PDB entry 7MEI | electron microscopy, 3.54 A resolution | chains O and B of the 30 polymer chains in the assembly

== Chain O ==
Molecule: 74-nt DNA strand
Sequence (74 nucleotides; each row starts with the number of its first residue; note: 1 number in that range is skipped by the numbering (no residue carries it; nothing is unmodelled there); numbers below 1 keep their minus sign (DC-65 is residue -65)):
   -65 CTACCGATAAGCACTCGGATAGTAGAGTTTTTTTTTGGTTTTTTTGCACT
   -15 ATATTTGTGGGGAAG
     1 GCACTAGTG

== Chain B ==
Protein: DNA-directed RNA polymerase subunit beta
Source organism: Saccharomyces cerevisiae
Notes: EC 2.7.7.6
UniProt: A0A6A5Q4H2 (A0A6A5Q4H2_YEASX); residue numbers follow UniProt; this construct covers 1-1224
Amino-acid sequence (1224 residues; each row starts with the number of its first residue):
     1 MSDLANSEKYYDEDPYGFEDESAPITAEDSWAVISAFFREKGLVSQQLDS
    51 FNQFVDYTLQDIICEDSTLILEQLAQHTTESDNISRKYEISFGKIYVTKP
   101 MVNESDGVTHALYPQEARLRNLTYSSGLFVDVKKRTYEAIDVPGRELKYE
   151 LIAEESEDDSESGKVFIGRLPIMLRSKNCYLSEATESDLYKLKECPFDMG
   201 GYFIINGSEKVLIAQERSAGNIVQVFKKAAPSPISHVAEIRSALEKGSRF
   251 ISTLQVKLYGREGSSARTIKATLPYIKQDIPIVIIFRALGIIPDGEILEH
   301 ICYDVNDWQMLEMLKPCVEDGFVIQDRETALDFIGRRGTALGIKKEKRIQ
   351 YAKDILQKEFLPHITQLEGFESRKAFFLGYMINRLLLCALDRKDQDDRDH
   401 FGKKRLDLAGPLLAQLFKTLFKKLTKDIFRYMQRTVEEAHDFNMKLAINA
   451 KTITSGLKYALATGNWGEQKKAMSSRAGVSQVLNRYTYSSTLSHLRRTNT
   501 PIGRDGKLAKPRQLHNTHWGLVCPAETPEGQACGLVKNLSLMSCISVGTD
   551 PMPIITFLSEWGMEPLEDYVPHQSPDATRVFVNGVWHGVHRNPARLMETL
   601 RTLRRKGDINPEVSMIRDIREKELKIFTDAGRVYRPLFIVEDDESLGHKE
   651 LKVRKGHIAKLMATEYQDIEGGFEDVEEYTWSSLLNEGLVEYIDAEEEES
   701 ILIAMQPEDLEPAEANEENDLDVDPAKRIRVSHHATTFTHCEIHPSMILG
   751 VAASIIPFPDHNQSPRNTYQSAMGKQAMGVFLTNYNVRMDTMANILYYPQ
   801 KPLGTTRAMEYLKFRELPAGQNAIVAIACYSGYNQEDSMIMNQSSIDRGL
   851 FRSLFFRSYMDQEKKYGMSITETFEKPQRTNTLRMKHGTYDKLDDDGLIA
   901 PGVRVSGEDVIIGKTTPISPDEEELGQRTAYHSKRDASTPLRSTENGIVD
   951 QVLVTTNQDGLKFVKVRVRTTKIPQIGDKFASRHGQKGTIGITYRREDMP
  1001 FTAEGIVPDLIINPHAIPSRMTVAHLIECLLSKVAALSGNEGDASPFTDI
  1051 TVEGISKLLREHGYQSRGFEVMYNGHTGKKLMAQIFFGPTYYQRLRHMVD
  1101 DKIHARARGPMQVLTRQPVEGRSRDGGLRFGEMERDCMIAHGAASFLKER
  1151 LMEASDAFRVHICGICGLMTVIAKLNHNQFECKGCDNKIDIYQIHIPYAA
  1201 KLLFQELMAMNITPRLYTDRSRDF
Not modelled in the structure: 1-19, 134-135, 151-158, 262-263, 669-677, 714-725, 731-734, 1213, 1224
Ion coordination: Zn2+: Cys1163, Cys1166, Cys1182

== Chain O / chain B interface ==
Pairs across the interface - 14 pairs, chain O then chain B:
  DT-11(O) with Arg1129(B), salt bridge to the phosphate; Gly1131(B), phosphate contact
  DT-10(O) with Leu1128(B), phosphate contact; Arg1129(B), hydrogen bond to the phosphate
  DG-9(O) with His1104(B), salt bridge to the phosphate; Glu1120(B), phosphate contact; Gly1121(B), phosphate contact; Arg1122(B), hydrogen bond to the phosphate
  DT-8(O) with Arg1122(B), salt bridge to the phosphate; Ser1123(B), hydrogen bond to the phosphate
  DG-7(O) with Arg942(B), salt bridge to the phosphate
  DG-6(O) with Thr791(B), phosphate contact
  DG-5(O) with Ser208(B), hydrogen bond to the phosphate
  DG-4(O) with Asn206(B), phosphate contact
Interface residues without a listed pair, chain B (19 interface residues in all): Lys210, Ala462, Thr463, Val482, Met792, Gly1127, Glu1132

== Summary ==
8 residues of chain O and 19 residues of chain B are in contact; the contacts include 4 hydrogen bonds and 4
salt bridges. Polar contacts include DT-10(O)-Arg1129(B), DG-9(O)-Arg1122(B) and DT-8(O)-Ser1123(B).
Cys1163(B), Cys1166(B) and Cys1182(B) coordinate Zn2+.
Chain O is a 74-nt DNA strand and chain B is DNA-directed RNA polymerase subunit beta (Saccharomyces
cerevisiae); the structure, Composite structure of EC+EC, was determined by electron microscopy (same
publication as 7MK9, 7MKA, 7ML0, 7ML1, 7ML2, 7ML3 and 7ML4).
